7MUD - chains FC and GC of the 130 polymer chains in the assembly; structure by electron microscopy, 2.80 A resolution.

[Chain FC (and GC)]
Protein: DotC
From: Legionella pneumophila
Notes: chain GC of this document is another copy of the same molecule, construct and numbering; everything in this record applies to it too
UniProtKB: O52184 (O52184_LEGPN); numbering as in UniProt (aligned over 1-303)
Amino-acid sequence (303 residues; row label = number of the first residue in the row):
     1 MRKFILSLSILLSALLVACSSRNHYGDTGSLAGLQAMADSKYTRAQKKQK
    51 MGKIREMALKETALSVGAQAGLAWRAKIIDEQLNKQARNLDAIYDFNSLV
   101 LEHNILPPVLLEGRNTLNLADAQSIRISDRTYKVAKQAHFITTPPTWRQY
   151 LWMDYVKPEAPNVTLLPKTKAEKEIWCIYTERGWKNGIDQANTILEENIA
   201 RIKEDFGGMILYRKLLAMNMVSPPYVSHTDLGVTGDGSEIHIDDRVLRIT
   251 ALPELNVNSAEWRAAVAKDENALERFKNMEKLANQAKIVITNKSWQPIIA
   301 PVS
Disordered / not traced: 1-27, 36-59, 162-172, 269-303
What the authors report for this chain:
  - post-translational modification sites: C19 (citing earlier work)

[Interface between chain FC and chain GC]
Contacting residue pairs (51):
  A70(FC) - L34(GC)  hydrophobic
  W74(FC) - G29(GC)
  F140(FC) - L119(GC)  hydrophobic
  F140(FC) - Q123(GC)
  F140(FC) - S124(GC)
  F140(FC) - I125(GC)  hydrophobic
  K157(FC) - G29(GC)
  P158(FC) - T28(GC)
  W176(FC) - L34(GC)
  W176(FC) - Q35(GC)
  C177(FC) - Q35(GC)  hydrogen bond
  T180(FC) - L31(GC)
  W184(FC) - G29(GC)
  W184(FC) - S30(GC)
  W184(FC) - L31(GC)
  G235(FC) - V257(GC)
  G237(FC) - E254(GC)
  G237(FC) - L255(GC)  hydrogen bond (backbone-backbone)
  S238(FC) - K133(GC)
  S238(FC) - V134(GC)  hydrogen bond (backbone-backbone)
  S238(FC) - L255(GC)
  E239(FC) - T131(GC)
  E239(FC) - Y132(GC)
  E239(FC) - K133(GC)
  E239(FC) - L255(GC)
  I240(FC) - T131(GC)  hydrogen bond (backbone-side chain)
  I240(FC) - Y132(GC)  hydrogen bond (backbone-backbone)
  I240(FC) - L255(GC)  hydrophobic
  I240(FC) - V257(GC)  hydrophobic
  H241(FC) - S128(GC)
  H241(FC) - R130(GC)
  H241(FC) - T131(GC)
  I242(FC) - R130(GC)  hydrogen bond (backbone-backbone)
  I242(FC) - W262(GC)  hydrophobic
  D243(FC) - I127(GC)
  D243(FC) - S128(GC)
  D243(FC) - D129(GC)
  D244(FC) - R126(GC)  salt bridge
  D244(FC) - I127(GC)
  D244(FC) - S128(GC)  hydrogen bond
  R245(FC) - R126(GC)
  R245(FC) - I127(GC)  hydrogen bond (backbone-backbone)
  R245(FC) - S128(GC)
  R245(FC) - D129(GC)
  V246(FC) - I125(GC)
  V246(FC) - R126(GC)
  L247(FC) - S124(GC)
  L247(FC) - I125(GC)  hydrogen bond (backbone-backbone)
  R248(FC) - Q123(GC)
  I249(FC) - Q123(GC)  hydrogen bond (backbone-backbone)
  L252(FC) - Q123(GC)
Interface residues without a listed pair, chain FC (33 interface residues in all): V66, H139, T142, E159, P161, E181, V233, T234, D236
Interface residues without a listed pair, chain GC (27 interface residues in all): L117, A122, N256, S259

[Overview]
33 residues of chain FC and 27 residues of chain GC are in contact; the contacts include 10 hydrogen bonds and
1 salt bridge. Polar pairs include D244(FC)-R126(GC), C177(FC)-Q35(GC) and I240(FC)-T131(GC). From the paper:
a modification site at C19(FC).
Chain FC and chain GC are both DotC (Legionella pneumophila); the structure, Legionella pneumophila Dot/Icm
T4SS OMC, was determined by electron microscopy, deposited together with 7MUC, 7MUE, 7MUQ, 7MUS, 7MUV, 7MUW
and 7MUY.
